PDB entry 6I1Y | electron microscopy, 3.40 A resolution | chains A and C of the 15 polymer chains in the assembly

# Chain A (and C)
Molecule: General secretion pathway protein GspD
Source organism: Vibrio vulnificus
Notes: chain C of this document is another copy of the same molecule, construct and numbering; everything in this record applies to it too
UniProt: A0A087IFK6 (A0A087IFK6_VIBVL); residues 97-649 here correspond to UniProt positions 121-673 (UniProt number = residue number + 24)
Amino-acid sequence (553 residues; row label = number of the first residue in the row):
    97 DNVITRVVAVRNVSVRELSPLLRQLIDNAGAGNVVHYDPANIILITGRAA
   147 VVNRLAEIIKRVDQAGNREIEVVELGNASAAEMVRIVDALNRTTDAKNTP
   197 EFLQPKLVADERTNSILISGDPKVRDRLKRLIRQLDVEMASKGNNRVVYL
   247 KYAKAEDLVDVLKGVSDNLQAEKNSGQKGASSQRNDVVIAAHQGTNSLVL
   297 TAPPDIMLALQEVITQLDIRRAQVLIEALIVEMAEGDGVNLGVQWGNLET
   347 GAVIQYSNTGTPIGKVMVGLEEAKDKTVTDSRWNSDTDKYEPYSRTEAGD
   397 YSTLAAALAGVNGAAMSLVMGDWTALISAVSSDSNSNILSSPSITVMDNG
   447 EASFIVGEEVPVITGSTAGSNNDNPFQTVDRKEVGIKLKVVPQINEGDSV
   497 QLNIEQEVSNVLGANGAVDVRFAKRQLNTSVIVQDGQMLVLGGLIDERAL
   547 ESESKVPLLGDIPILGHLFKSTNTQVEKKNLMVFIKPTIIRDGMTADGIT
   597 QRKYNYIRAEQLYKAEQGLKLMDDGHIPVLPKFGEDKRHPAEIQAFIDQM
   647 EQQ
Not modelled in the structure: 188-201, 268-282, 376-389, 461-474
Sequence notes: conflict Asn163 (Asp187 in A0A087IFK6), Arg164 (Thr188 in A0A087IFK6)

# How chain A and chain C interact
Contacting residue pairs (21; chain A residue first):
  Asp333(A) with Met618(C); His622(C), salt bridge
  Val335(A) with Leu617(C), hydrophobic; Met618(C), hydrophobic
  Leu337(A) with Leu617(C), hydrophobic
  Glu543(A) with Pro624(C); Lys633(C), salt bridge
  Ala545(A) with Pro624(C)
  Glu547(A) with Leu615(C); Lys616(C), hydrogen bond (side chain-backbone)
  His563(A) with Lys616(C), hydrogen bond
  Lys566(A) with Lys616(C)
  Thr568(A) with Lys616(C); Leu617(C)
  Thr570(A) with Leu615(C); Lys616(C); Leu617(C); Met618(C)
  Val572(A) with Leu615(C), hydrophobic; Met618(C), hydrophobic; His622(C)
Other interface residues (no listed pair), chain A (13 interface residues in all): Arg544, Lys574
Other interface residues (no listed pair), chain C (10 interface residues in all): Gly614, Val625, Pro636

# In short
The interface between chain A and chain C involves 13 residues on one side and 10 on the other, with 2
hydrogen bonds and 2 salt bridges. Polar pairs include Asp333(A)-His622(C), Glu543(A)-Lys633(C) and
Glu547(A)-Lys616(C).
Both chains are General secretion pathway protein GspD (Vibrio vulnificus). Entry 6I1Y (Vibrio vulnificus
EpsD) was determined by electron microscopy, deposited together with 6I1X and 6I2V.
